3HG1 - chains D and E of the 5 polymer chains in the assembly; structure by X-ray diffraction, 3.00 A resolution.

== Chain D ==
Name: T-cell receptor, alpha chain
Source organism: Homo sapiens
Sequence (194 residues; each row starts with the number of its first residue):
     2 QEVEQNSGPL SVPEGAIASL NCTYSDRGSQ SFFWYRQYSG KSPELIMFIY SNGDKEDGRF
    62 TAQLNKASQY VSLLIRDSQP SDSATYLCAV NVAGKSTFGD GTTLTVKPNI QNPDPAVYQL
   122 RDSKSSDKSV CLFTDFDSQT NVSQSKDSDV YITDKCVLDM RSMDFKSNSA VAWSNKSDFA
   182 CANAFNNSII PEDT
Disulfides: Cys-23/Cys-89, Cys-132/Cys-182

== Chain E ==
Name: T-cell Receptor, Beta Chain
Source organism: Homo sapiens
Sequence (244 residues; each row starts with the number of its first residue):
     1 SQTIHQWPAT LVQPVGSPLS LECTVEGTSN PNLYWYRQAA GRGLQLLFYS VGIGQISSEV
    61 PQNLSASRPQ DRQFILSSKK LLLSDSGFYL CAWSETGLGT GELFFGEGSR LTVLEDLKNV
   121 FPPEVAVFEP SEAEISHTQK ATLVCLATGF YPDHVELSWW VNGKEVHSGV CTDPQPLKEQ
   181 PALNDSRYAL SSRLRVSATF WQDPRNHFRC QVQFYGLSEN DEWTQDRAKP VTQIVSAEAW
   241 GRAD
Disulfides: Cys-23/Cys-91, Cys-145/Cys-210

== Interface between chain D and chain E ==
Residue-residue contacts (87; chain D residue first):
  Ser-32(D) with Thr-100(E), hydrogen bond (side chain-backbone)
  Phe-34(D) with Thr-100(E); Gly-101(E); Glu-102(E)
  Tyr-36(D) with Glu-102(E); Leu-103(E); Phe-105(E), hydrophobic
  Gln-38(D) with Gln-38(E), hydrogen bond; Arg-42(E)
  Ser-40(D) with Arg-42(E); Pro-174(E)
  Gly-41(D) with Phe-88(E); Arg-110(E)
  Ser-43(D) with Leu-90(E); Gly-106(E), hydrogen bond (side chain-backbone)
  Pro-44(D) with Leu-90(E); Phe-105(E)
  Leu-46(D) with Glu-102(E)
  Phe-49(D) with Thr-100(E); Glu-102(E)
  Tyr-51(D) with Thr-100(E)
  Thr-86(D) with Arg-42(E)
  Leu-88(D) with Leu-44(E), hydrophobic
  Lys-96(D) with Leu-46(E)
  Ser-97(D) with Tyr-36(E), hydrogen bond (backbone-side chain)
  Phe-99(D) with Tyr-36(E), hydrophobic; Leu-44(E), hydrophobic; Phe-105(E), hydrophobic
  Gly-100(D) with Gly-43(E)
  Asp-101(D) with Arg-42(E); Gly-43(E)
  Asp-115(D) with His-137(E), salt bridge
  Tyr-119(D) with Ser-131(E); Ala-133(E), hydrophobic; Glu-134(E); His-137(E), hydrogen bond; Thr-138(E)
  Gln-120(D) with Ser-131(E), hydrogen bond (backbone-side chain)
  Leu-121(D) with Phe-128(E); Glu-129(E); Thr-142(E); Val-144(E), hydrophobic
  Arg-122(D) with Phe-128(E); Glu-129(E), hydrogen bond (backbone-backbone)
  Asp-123(D) with Phe-128(E)
  Ser-124(D) with Val-127(E), hydrogen bond (side chain-backbone); Glu-129(E); Glu-238(E); Ala-239(E)
  Lys-129(D) with Phe-128(E)
  Ser-130(D) with Phe-128(E)
  Val-131(D) with Phe-128(E), hydrophobic; Leu-146(E), hydrophobic
  Leu-133(D) with Thr-142(E)
  Thr-135(D) with Arg-195(E)
  Asp-136(D) with Thr-138(E); Arg-195(E), salt bridge
  Tyr-152(D) with Glu-179(E), hydrogen bond (side chain-backbone)
  Ile-153(D) with Leu-177(E)
  Thr-154(D) with Asp-173(E); Ser-191(E); Arg-193(E), hydrogen bond
  Cys-157(D) with Cys-171(E), disulfide; Thr-172(E), hydrogen bond (side chain-backbone); Asp-173(E); Arg-193(E)
  Val-158(D) with Cys-171(E), hydrogen bond (backbone-side chain)
  Leu-159(D) with Val-170(E); Cys-171(E), hydrogen bond (backbone-side chain); Arg-195(E)
  Asp-160(D) with His-167(E); Gly-169(E), hydrogen bond (backbone-backbone); Val-170(E), hydrogen bond (backbone-backbone)
  Met-161(D) with Gly-169(E)
  Arg-162(D) with Lys-140(E); Ser-168(E); Arg-195(E), hydrogen bond (side chain-backbone); Val-196(E)
  Phe-166(D) with Lys-140(E); Arg-195(E)
  Ser-168(D) with Arg-195(E), hydrogen bond
  Ser-170(D) with Arg-193(E)
  Val-172(D) with Arg-193(E)
  Trp-174(D) with Leu-146(E), hydrophobic; Ala-189(E), hydrophobic
  Pro-192(D) with His-137(E)
  Asp-194(D) with Ala-133(E)
Interface residues without a listed pair, chain D (56 interface residues in all): Lys-42, Asn-92, Gly-95, Gly-102, Asp-155, Ser-163, Met-164, Ala-171, Thr-195
Interface residues without a listed pair, chain E (52 interface residues in all): Tyr-34, Leu-98, Gly-99, Glu-107, Pro-130, Glu-132, Leu-143, Ser-197
Inter-chain disulfides: Cys-157(D)/Cys-171(E)

== In short ==
56 residues of chain D face 52 of chain E across their interface, with 1 disulfide bond, 17 hydrogen bonds and
2 salt bridges. Polar contacts include Asp-115(D)/His-137(E), Asp-136(D)/Arg-195(E) and Ser-32(D)/Thr-100(E).
Here chain D is T-cell receptor, alpha chain and chain E is T-cell Receptor, Beta Chain, both from Homo
sapiens. Entry 3HG1 (Germline-governed recognition of a cancer epitope by an immunodominant human T cell
receptor) was determined by X-ray diffraction.
